2ICR - chains A and D; structure by X-ray diffraction, 1.51 A resolution.

[Chain A (and D)]
Protein: Red fluorescent protein zoanRFP
From: Zoanthus sp
Notes: chain D of this document is another copy of the same molecule, construct and numbering; everything in this record applies to it too
Reference sequence: Q8T4U4 (Q8T4U4_9CNID); aligned to UniProt positions 4-231 over residues 4-231
Amino-acid sequence (237 residues; numbered -7 to 231; 2 numbers in that range are skipped by the numbering (no residue carries them; nothing is unmodelled there); the number before each row is that of its first residue; numbers below 1 keep their minus sign (Met-7 is residue -7)):
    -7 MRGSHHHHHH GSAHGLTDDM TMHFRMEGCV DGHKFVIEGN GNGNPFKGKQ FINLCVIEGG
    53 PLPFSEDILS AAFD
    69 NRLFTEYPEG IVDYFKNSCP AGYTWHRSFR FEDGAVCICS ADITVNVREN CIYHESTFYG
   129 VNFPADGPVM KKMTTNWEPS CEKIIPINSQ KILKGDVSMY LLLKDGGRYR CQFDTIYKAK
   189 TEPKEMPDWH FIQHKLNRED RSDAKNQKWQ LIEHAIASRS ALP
Unresolved in the structure: -7 to 3
Differences from the reference sequence: expression tag (-7 to 3); engineered mutation Ala5 (Lys in Q8T4U4); chromophore (66, 66, 66)
Modified residues: Asp66 ([(4Z)-2-[(1Z)-ethanimidoyl]-4-(4-hydroxybenzylidene)-5-oxo-4,5-dihydro-1H-imidazol-1-yl]acetic acid; XYG)
Covalently attached groups: covalent link Asp66-Asn69
What the authors report for this chain:
  - contacts within the chain: Gln42-Glu221, Arg70-Glu221, Phe97-Cys107
  - catalytic residues: Glu221 (proposed by the authors, not directly observed)
  - catalytic residues: Ala63, Arg95 (citing earlier work)
  - self-association interface (contacts with another copy of this molecule); pairs are residue here / residue on that copy: Glu146-Lys151, Cys149-Cys149, Asp164-Arg178, Asp182-Arg178, Val104, Ile106, Tyr127, Val129, Lys203

[Interface between chain A and chain D]
Pairs across the interface - 32 pairs, chain A then chain D:
  Asp23(A) - His94(D)
  Gly24(A) - His94(D)
  His94(A) - Asp23(D)
  His94(A) - Gly24(D)
  His94(A) - Val129(D)
  His94(A) - Asn130(D)  hydrogen bond (backbone-side chain)
  Arg95(A) - Val129(D)
  Ser96(A) - Val104(D)
  Arg98(A) - Arg98(D)
  Val104(A) - Ser96(D)
  Val104(A) - Val104(D)  hydrophobic
  Val104(A) - Ile106(D)  hydrophobic
  Ile106(A) - Val104(D)  hydrophobic
  Ile106(A) - Ile106(D)  hydrophobic
  Ile106(A) - Tyr127(D)
  Ile106(A) - Gly128(D)
  Ser108(A) - Val129(D)
  Tyr127(A) - Ile106(D)
  Tyr127(A) - Tyr127(D)  hydrophobic
  Gly128(A) - Ile106(D)
  Val129(A) - His94(D)
  Val129(A) - Arg95(D)
  Val129(A) - Ser96(D)
  Val129(A) - Ile106(D)  hydrophobic
  Val129(A) - Ser108(D)
  Asn130(A) - His94(D)  hydrogen bond (side chain-backbone)
  Asn130(A) - Asp182(D)  hydrogen bond (side chain-backbone)
  Asn130(A) - Ile184(D)
  Ala133(A) - Gln158(D)
  Gln158(A) - Ala133(D)
  Asp182(A) - Asn130(D)  hydrogen bond (backbone-side chain)
  Ile184(A) - Asn130(D)
Also at the interface, not in a pair above, chain A (20 interface residues in all): Gly102, Cys107, Thr183
Also at the interface, not in a pair above, chain D (19 interface residues in all): Cys107, Thr183

[In short]
The interface between chain A and chain D involves 20 residues on one side and 19 on the other, with 4
hydrogen bonds. Polar contacts include His94(A)-Asn130(D) and Asn130(A)-Asp182(D). The paper reports catalytic
residues Glu221(A), Ala63(A) and Arg95(A); a self-association interface involving Val104(A), Ile106(A) and
Tyr127(A) among others.
Chain A and chain D are both Red fluorescent protein zoanRFP (Zoanthus sp); the structure, Red fluorescent
protein zRFP574 from Zoanthus sp, was determined by X-ray diffraction (same publication as 2OJK, 2PXS and
2PXW).
